Entry 4U9P (X-ray diffraction, 1.70 A resolution); this record covers chains A and B of the 3 polymer chains in the assembly.

[Chain A (and B)]
Molecule: UPF0264 protein MJ1099
Source organism: Methanocaldococcus jannaschii
Notes: chain B of this document is another copy of the same molecule, construct and numbering; everything in this record applies to it too
UniProt: Q58499 (Y1099_METJA); numbering as in UniProt (aligned over 1-235)
Chain sequence (242 residues; row label = number of the first residue in the row; numbers below 1 keep their minus sign (Met-6 is residue -6)):
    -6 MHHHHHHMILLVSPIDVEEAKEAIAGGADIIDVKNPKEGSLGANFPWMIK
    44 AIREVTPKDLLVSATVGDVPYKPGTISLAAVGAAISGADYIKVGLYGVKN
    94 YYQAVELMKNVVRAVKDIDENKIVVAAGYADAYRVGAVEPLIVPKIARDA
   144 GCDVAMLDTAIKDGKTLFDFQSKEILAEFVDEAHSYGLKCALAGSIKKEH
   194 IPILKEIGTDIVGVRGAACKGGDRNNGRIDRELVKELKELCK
Unresolved in the structure: -6 to -1, 213-219, 235
Construct notes: initiating methionine (-6); expression tag (-5 to 0)
Curated features (UniProtKB/Swiss-Prot):
  - active site: Lys27 (Schiff-base intermediate with substrate), Lys85 (Proton acceptor)
  - mutagenesis: Asp25 (D25N: Lack of activity), Lys27 (K27R: Lack of activity), Lys85 (K85R: Lack of activity), Asp151 (D151N: Lack of activity), Lys155 (K155R: Almost no change in activity)

[Chain A / chain B interface]
Pairs across the interface (65; chain A residue first):
  Glu31(A) with Lys65(B), hydrogen bond (backbone-side chain); Pro66(B); Gly67(B), hydrogen bond (side chain-backbone); Thr68(B)
  Ala36(A) with Gly67(B); Thr68(B); Leu71(B), hydrophobic
  Asn37(A) with Gly67(B); Leu71(B)
  Phe38(A) with Pro66(B); Gly67(B); Ser70(B); Asn103(B)
  Pro39(A) with Ser70(B); Leu71(B); Val74(B), hydrophobic; Ala107(B), hydrophobic
  Trp40(A) with Asn103(B); Arg106(B); Ala107(B)
  Ile42(A) with Leu71(B), hydrophobic
  Val59(A) with Thr68(B), hydrogen bond (backbone-side chain)
  Gly60(A) with Thr68(B)
  Asp61(A) with Lys65(B)
  Lys65(A) with Glu31(B); Asp61(B), hydrogen bond (side chain-backbone)
  Pro66(A) with Glu31(B); Phe38(B)
  Gly67(A) with Glu31(B), hydrogen bond (backbone-side chain); Ala36(B); Asn37(B); Phe38(B)
  Thr68(A) with Glu31(B); Ala36(B); Val59(B), hydrogen bond (side chain-backbone); Gly60(B); Ile69(B); Ala72(B)
  Ile69(A) with Thr68(B)
  Ser70(A) with Phe38(B); Pro39(B)
  Leu71(A) with Ala36(B), hydrophobic; Asn37(B); Pro39(B); Ile42(B), hydrophobic; Leu71(B); Ala72(B); Gly75(B); Ala76(B)
  Ala72(A) with Thr68(B); Leu71(B); Ala72(B)
  Val74(A) with Pro39(B), hydrophobic; Gly75(B); Ile78(B), hydrophobic
  Gly75(A) with Leu71(B); Val74(B)
  Ala76(A) with Leu71(B)
  Ile78(A) with Val74(B), hydrophobic; Ile78(B), hydrophobic
  Asn103(A) with Phe38(B); Trp40(B)
  Arg106(A) with Trp40(B)
  Ala107(A) with Pro39(B), hydrophobic; Trp40(B)
Other interface residues (no listed pair), chain A (29 interface residues in all): Thr58, Pro63, Ser79, Asp110
Other interface residues (no listed pair), chain B (30 interface residues in all): Thr58, Pro63, Ser79, Asp110, Ile111

[Overview]
The interface between chain A and chain B involves 29 residues on one side and 30 on the other, with 6
hydrogen bonds. Polar contacts include Glu31(A)-Lys65(B), Glu31(A)-Gly67(B) and Val59(A)-Thr68(B).
Chain A and chain B are both UPF0264 protein MJ1099 (Methanocaldococcus jannaschii); the structure, Structure
of the methanofuran/methanopterin biosynthetic enzyme MJ1099 from Methanocaldococcus jannaschii, was
determined by X-ray diffraction, deposited together with 4RC1.
